6KOK - chain A; structure by X-ray diffraction, 2.00 A resolution.

Chain A:
Protein: Sorting nexin-11, Uncharacterized protein SNX10
Source organism: Homo sapiens
Notes: fragment: SNX11/SNX10-PXe Chimera
UniProtKB: chimeric construct of Q9Y5W9, Q75MY3: residues 7-139 from Q9Y5W9 (SNX11_HUMAN) positions 7-139 (same numbers); residues 140-158 from Q75MY3 positions 31-49 (UniProt number = residue number - 109)
Chain sequence (160 residues; numbered 7 to 166; the number before each row is that of its first residue):
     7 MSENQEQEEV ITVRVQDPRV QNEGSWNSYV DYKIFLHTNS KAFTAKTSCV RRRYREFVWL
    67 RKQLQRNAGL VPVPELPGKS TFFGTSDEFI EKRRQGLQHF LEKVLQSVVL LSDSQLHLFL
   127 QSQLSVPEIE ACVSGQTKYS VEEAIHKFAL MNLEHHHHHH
Not modelled in the structure: 7-14
Sequence notes: expression tag (159-166)
Curated features (UniProtKB/Swiss-Prot):
  - region: Ile135 to Val139 (Important for membrane trafficking)
  - binding site (a 1,2-diacyl-sn-glycero-3-phospho-(1D-myo-inositol-3-phosphate)): Arg59, Lys85, Arg99

Summary:
UniProt lists 3 residues binding 1,2-diacyl-sn-glycero-3-phospho-(1D-myo-inositol-3-phosphate).
Chain A is Sorting nexin-11, Uncharacterized protein SNX10 (Homo sapiens); the structure, Crystal Structure of
SNX11/SNX10-PXe Chimera, was determined by X-ray diffraction (same publication as 6KOJ).
